Entry 9DZM (X-ray diffraction, 2.54 A resolution); this record covers chains A and D of the 6 polymer chains in the assembly.

# Chain A
Molecule: 21-nt DNA strand
Sequence (21 nucleotides; numbered 201 to 221; the number before each row is that of its first residue):
   201 TCCTCATGCA TATGCATGAG G

# Chain D
Name: POU domain, class 2, transcription factor 2
Organism: Homo sapiens
Reference sequence: P09086 (PO2F2_HUMAN); residues 197-359 here correspond to UniProt positions 195-357 (UniProt number = residue number - 2)
Chain sequence (167 residues; numbered 193 to 359; the number before each row is that of its first residue):
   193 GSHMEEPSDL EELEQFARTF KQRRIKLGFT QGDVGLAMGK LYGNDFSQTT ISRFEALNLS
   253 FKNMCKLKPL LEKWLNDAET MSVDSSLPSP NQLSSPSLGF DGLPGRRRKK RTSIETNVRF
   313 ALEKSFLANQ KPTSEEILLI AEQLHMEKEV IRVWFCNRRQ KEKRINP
Unresolved in the structure: 193-198, 277-359
Sequence notes: expression tag (193-196)

# Chain A / chain D interface
Pairs across the interface (17):
  DC205(A) with Lys254(D), phosphate contact
  DA206(A) with Ser252(D), hydrogen bond to the phosphate; Lys254(D), salt bridge to the phosphate; Asn255(D), phosphate contact
  DT207(A) with Phe238(D), phosphate contact; Thr242(D), sugar contact; Arg245(D), base contact; Asn255(D), hydrogen bond to the phosphate; Lys258(D), salt bridge to the phosphate
  DG208(A) with Asp237(D), phosphate contact; Phe238(D), phosphate contact; Ser239(D), hydrogen bond to the phosphate; Thr242(D), hydrogen bond to the phosphate; Arg245(D), hydrogen bond to the base
  DC209(A) with Thr241(D), hydrogen bond to the base
  DA210(A) with Gln240(D), base contact; Thr241(D), base contact
Other interface residues (no listed pair), chain D (12 interface residues in all): Leu251

# In short
6 residues of chain A face 12 of chain D across their interface; the contacts include 6 hydrogen bonds and 2
salt bridges. Polar pairs include DG208(A)-Arg245(D), DC209(A)-Thr241(D) and DA206(A)-Ser252(D).
Chain A is a 21-nt DNA strand and chain D is POU domain, class 2, transcription factor 2 (Homo sapiens); the
structure, Dimeric human OCT2 (POU2F2) POU domain bound to palindromic MORE DNA, was determined by X-ray
diffraction.
